6Q14 - chains Q and A of the 74 polymer chains in the assembly; structure by electron microscopy, 3.80 A resolution.

Chain Q (and A):
Molecule: Protein InvG
Source organism: Salmonella typhimurium (strain LT2 / SGSC1412 / ATCC 700720)
Notes: chain A of this document is another copy of the same molecule, construct and numbering; everything in this record applies to it too
UniProt: P35672 (INVG_SALTY); numbering as in UniProt (aligned over 1-562)
Sequence (562 residues; row label = number of the first residue in the row):
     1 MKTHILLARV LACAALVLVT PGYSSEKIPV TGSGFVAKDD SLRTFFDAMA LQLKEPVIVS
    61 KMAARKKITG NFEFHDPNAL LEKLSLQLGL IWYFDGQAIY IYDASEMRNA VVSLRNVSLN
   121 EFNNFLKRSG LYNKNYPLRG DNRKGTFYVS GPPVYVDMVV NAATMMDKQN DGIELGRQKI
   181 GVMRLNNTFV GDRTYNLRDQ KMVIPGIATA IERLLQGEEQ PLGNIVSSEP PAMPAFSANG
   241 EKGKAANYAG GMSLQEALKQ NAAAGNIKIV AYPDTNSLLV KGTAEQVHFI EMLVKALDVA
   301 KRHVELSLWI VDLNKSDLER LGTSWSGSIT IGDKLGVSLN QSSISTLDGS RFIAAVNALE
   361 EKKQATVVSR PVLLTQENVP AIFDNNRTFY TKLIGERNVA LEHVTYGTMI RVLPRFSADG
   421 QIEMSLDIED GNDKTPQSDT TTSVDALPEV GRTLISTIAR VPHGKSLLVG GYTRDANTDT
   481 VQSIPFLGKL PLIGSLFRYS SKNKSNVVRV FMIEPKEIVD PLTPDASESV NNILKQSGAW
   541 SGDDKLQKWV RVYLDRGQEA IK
Not modelled in the structure: 1-26, 171-562 (chain A: 1-31, 171-174, 224-261, 558-562)

Chain Q / chain A interface:
Pairs across the interface (31; chain Q residue first):
  Asp47(Q) - Leu86(A)
  Asp47(Q) - Leu88(A)
  Ala50(Q) - Leu86(A)
  Leu51(Q) - Lys83(A)
  Leu51(Q) - Gln87(A)
  Val57(Q) - Ala104(A)
  Ile58(Q) - Ala104(A)
  Asp95(Q) - Tyr148(A)  hydrogen bond
  Asp95(Q) - Ser150(A)
  Gly96(Q) - Arg139(A)
  Gln97(Q) - Tyr136(A)
  Gln97(Q) - Pro137(A)  hydrogen bond (side chain-backbone)
  Gln97(Q) - Arg139(A)
  Gln97(Q) - Ser150(A)  hydrogen bond
  Ala98(Q) - Met107(A)  hydrophobic
  Tyr100(Q) - Met107(A)
  Tyr100(Q) - Asn109(A)  hydrogen bond
  Phe125(Q) - Asp141(A)
  Arg128(Q) - Asp141(A)  salt bridge
  Ser129(Q) - Gly140(A)
  Val154(Q) - Asn109(A)
  Val154(Q) - Tyr148(A)
  Met158(Q) - Tyr148(A)  hydrophobic
  Met165(Q) - Val111(A)
  Met165(Q) - Ser113(A)
  Met165(Q) - Thr146(A)
  Met166(Q) - Thr146(A)
  Gln169(Q) - Ser113(A)  hydrogen bond
  Gln169(Q) - Leu114(A)  hydrogen bond (side chain-backbone)
  Gln169(Q) - Arg115(A)
  Asn170(Q) - Lys144(A)
Other interface residues (no listed pair), chain Q (23 interface residues in all): Pro56, Leu131, Asn161, Ala162
Other interface residues (no listed pair), chain A (23 interface residues in all): Ile91, Ser105, Asn135

Overview:
The chain Q/chain A interface involves 23 residues from each chain, with 6 hydrogen bonds and 1 salt bridge.
Polar contacts include Arg128(Q)-Asp141(A), Asp95(Q)-Tyr148(A) and Gln97(Q)-Pro137(A).
Both chains are Protein InvG (Salmonella typhimurium (strain LT2 / SGSC1412 / ATCC 700720)). Entry 6Q14
(Structure of the Salmonella SPI-1 injectisome NC-base) was determined by electron microscopy (same
publication as 6PEE, 6PEM, 6PEP, 6Q15 and 6Q16).
